PDB entry 5KH5 | X-ray diffraction, 2.63 A resolution | chains A and B

== Chain A (and B) ==
Name: Isoprenyl transferase
From: Streptococcus pneumoniae serotype 4 (strain ATCC BAA-334 / TIGR4)
Notes: EC 2.5.1.-; chain B of this document is another copy of the same molecule, construct and numbering; everything in this record applies to it too
UniProt: Q97SR4 (ISPT_STRPN); residues 1-252 here = UniProt positions 1-252
Chain sequence (272 residues; each row starts with the number of its first residue; numbers below 1 keep their minus sign (Met-19 is residue -19)):
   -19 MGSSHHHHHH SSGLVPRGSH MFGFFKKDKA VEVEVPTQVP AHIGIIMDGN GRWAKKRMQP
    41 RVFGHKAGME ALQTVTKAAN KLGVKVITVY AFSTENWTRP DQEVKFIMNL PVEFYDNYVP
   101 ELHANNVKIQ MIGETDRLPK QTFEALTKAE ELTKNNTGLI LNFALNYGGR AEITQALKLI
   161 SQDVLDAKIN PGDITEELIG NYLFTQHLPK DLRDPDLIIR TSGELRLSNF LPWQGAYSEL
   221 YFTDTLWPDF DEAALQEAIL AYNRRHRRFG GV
Not modelled in the structure: -19 to 16, 77-78, 249-252 (chain B: -19 to 16, 73-77, 247-252)
Construct notes: initiating methionine (-19); expression tag (-18 to 0)
Curated features (UniProtKB/Swiss-Prot):
  - active site: Asp28, Asn76 (Proton acceptor)
  - binding site (Mg(2+)): Asp28, Glu219
  - binding site (substrate): Gly29 to Arg32, Trp33, Arg41, His45, Ser73 to Glu75, Trp77, Arg79, Arg200, Arg206 to Ser208

== Chain A / chain B interface ==
Contacting residue pairs (63):
  Arg150(A) with Glu176(B); Asp194(B), salt bridge; Trp213(B), hydrogen bond (side chain-backbone); Gln214(B), hydrogen bond (side chain-backbone); Ala216(B)
  Ala151(A) with Glu176(B)
  Ile153(A) with Trp213(B), hydrophobic
  Thr154(A) with Ile174(B); Thr175(B); Glu176(B); Ile179(B); Trp213(B)
  Leu157(A) with Leu157(B), hydrophobic; Ile160(B), hydrophobic; Ile174(B), hydrophobic; Ile179(B), hydrophobic
  Lys158(A) with Ile174(B)
  Ser161(A) with Ile174(B)
  Val164(A) with Ser161(B); Leu165(B), hydrophobic
  Leu165(A) with Val164(B), hydrophobic; Leu165(B), hydrophobic
  Pro171(A) with Lys158(B); Gln162(B); Leu165(B), hydrophobic
  Ile174(A) with Thr154(B); Leu157(B); Ser161(B)
  Thr175(A) with Thr154(B)
  Glu176(A) with Arg150(B); Ala151(B), hydrogen bond (side chain-backbone); Thr154(B)
  Ile179(A) with Thr154(B)
  Asp194(A) with Arg150(B), salt bridge
  Leu205(A) with Glu219(B); Leu220(B), hydrogen bond (backbone-backbone); Arg245(B)
  Arg206(A) with Ser218(B); Glu219(B), salt bridge
  Leu207(A) with Leu207(B), hydrophobic; Ala216(B)
  Ser208(A) with Ala216(B), hydrogen bond (backbone-backbone)
  Asn209(A) with Ala216(B), hydrogen bond (backbone-backbone); Tyr217(B), hydrogen bond
  Pro212(A) with Pro212(B)
  Trp213(A) with Arg150(B), hydrogen bond (backbone-side chain); Ile153(B), hydrophobic; Thr154(B)
  Gln214(A) with Arg150(B), hydrogen bond (backbone-side chain)
  Ala216(A) with Arg150(B); Leu207(B); Ser208(B), hydrogen bond (backbone-backbone); Asn209(B), hydrogen bond (backbone-backbone)
  Tyr217(A) with Arg150(B); Asn209(B), hydrogen bond
  Ser218(A) with Arg206(B)
  Glu219(A) with Leu205(B); Arg206(B), salt bridge
  Leu220(A) with Leu205(B), hydrogen bond (backbone-backbone); Phe222(B), hydrophobic
  Phe222(A) with Leu220(B), hydrophobic; Phe222(B), hydrophobic
  Arg245(A) with Leu205(B)
Also at the interface, not in a pair above, chain A (32 interface residues in all): Ile160, Gln162
Also at the interface, not in a pair above, chain B (32 interface residues in all): Pro171

== Overview ==
The chain A/chain B interface involves 32 residues from each chain; the contacts include 13 hydrogen bonds and
4 salt bridges. Polar pairs include Arg150(A)-Asp194(B), Arg206(A)-Glu219(B) and Arg150(A)-Trp213(B).
Both chains are Isoprenyl transferase (Streptococcus pneumoniae serotype 4 (strain ATCC BAA-334 / TIGR4)).
Entry 5KH5 (Crystal Structure of Steptococcus pneumoniae Undecaprenyl pyrophosphate Synthase (UPPS) IN COMPLEX
WITH
N-(3-azanyl-3-oxidanylidene-propyl)-5-(1-benzothiophen-5-yl)-1-(phenylmethyl)-N-[(4-propan-2-yloxyphenyl)methyl]pyrazole-4-carboxamide)
was determined by X-ray diffraction together with 5KH2 and 5KH4 from the same study.
